PDB entry 8HDR | electron microscopy, 3.66 A resolution | chains P and S of the 54 polymer chains in the assembly

# Chain P (and S)
Name: Pam3 sheath protein
From: uncultured cyanophage
Notes: chain S of this document is another copy of the same molecule, construct and numbering; everything in this record applies to it too
Chain sequence (384 residues; each row starts with the number of its first residue):
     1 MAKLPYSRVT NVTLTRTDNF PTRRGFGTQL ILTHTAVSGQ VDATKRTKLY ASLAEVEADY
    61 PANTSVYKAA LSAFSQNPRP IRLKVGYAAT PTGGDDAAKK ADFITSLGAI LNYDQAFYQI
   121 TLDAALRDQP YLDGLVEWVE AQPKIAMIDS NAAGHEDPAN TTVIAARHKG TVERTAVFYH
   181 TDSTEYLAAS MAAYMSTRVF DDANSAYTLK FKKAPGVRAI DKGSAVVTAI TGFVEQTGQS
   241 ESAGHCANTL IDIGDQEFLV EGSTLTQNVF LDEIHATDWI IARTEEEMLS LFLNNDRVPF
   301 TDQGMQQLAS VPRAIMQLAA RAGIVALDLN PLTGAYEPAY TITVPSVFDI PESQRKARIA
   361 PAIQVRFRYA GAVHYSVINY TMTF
Unresolved in the structure: 1-2

# Interface between chain P and chain S
Contacting residue pairs (19; chain P residue first):
  Lys-3(P) with Tyr-113(S); Asp-114(S); Gln-115(S)
  Leu-4(P) with Gln-115(S), hydrogen bond (backbone-side chain)
  Tyr-6(P) with Glu-285(S); Glu-286(S); Leu-289(S), hydrophobic
  Val-9(P) with Leu-289(S), hydrophobic
  Thr-10(P) with Glu-285(S), hydrogen bond; Met-288(S)
  Val-12(P) with Ile-281(S), hydrophobic; Glu-285(S)
  Leu-14(P) with Thr-277(S); Ile-281(S), hydrophobic
  Arg-16(P) with Glu-173(S), salt bridge
  Thr-17(P) with Arg-366(S), hydrogen bond (backbone-side chain)
  Asp-18(P) with Arg-366(S), salt bridge
  Asn-19(P) with Gln-364(S), hydrogen bond; Arg-366(S), hydrogen bond
Also at the interface, not in a pair above, chain P (13 interface residues in all): Pro-5, Asn-11
Also at the interface, not in a pair above, chain S (14 interface residues in all): Asn-112, Thr-284

# In short
The interface between chain P and chain S involves 13 residues on one side and 14 on the other, with 5
hydrogen bonds and 2 salt bridges. Among the polar pairs are Arg-16(P)/Glu-173(S), Asp-18(P)/Arg-366(S) and
Leu-4(P)/Gln-115(S).
Chain P and chain S are both Pam3 sheath protein (uncultured cyanophage); the structure, Cyanophage Pam3 neck,
was determined by electron microscopy together with 7YFW, 7YFZ, 8HDS and 8HDW from the same study.
